PDB entry 1ZMI | X-ray diffraction, 1.15 A resolution | chains A and B

Chain A (and B):
Name: Neutrophil defensin 2
Source organism: Homo sapiens
Notes: chain B of this document is another copy of the same molecule, construct and numbering; everything in this record applies to it too
UniProt: P59666 (DEF3_HUMAN); residues 1-29 here correspond to UniProt positions 66-94 (UniProt number = residue number + 65)
Amino-acid sequence (29 residues; each row starts with the number of its first residue):
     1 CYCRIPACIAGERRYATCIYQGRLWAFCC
Construct notes: engineered mutation Ala16 (Gly81 in P59666)
Modified positions: Ala16 (d-alanine; DAL)
Disulfides: Cys1-Cys29, Cys3-Cys18, Cys8-Cys28

How chain A and chain B interact:
Pairs across the interface (14; chain A residue first):
  Cys1(A) - Cys1(B)  hydrogen bond (backbone-backbone)
  Cys3(A) - Phe27(B)  hydrophobic
  Tyr15(A) - Tyr20(B)
  Ala16(A) - Ile19(B)
  Thr17(A) - Cys18(B)
  Thr17(A) - Ile19(B)  hydrogen bond (backbone-backbone)
  Cys18(A) - Thr17(B)
  Ile19(A) - Ala16(B)
  Ile19(A) - Thr17(B)  hydrogen bond (backbone-backbone)
  Tyr20(A) - Tyr15(B)
  Tyr20(A) - Ala16(B)
  Phe27(A) - Cys3(B)  hydrophobic
  Phe27(A) - Tyr20(B)  hydrophobic
  Phe27(A) - Phe27(B)  hydrophobic
Other interface residues (no listed pair), chain A (10 interface residues in all): Tyr2

Overview:
Chain A and chain B form an interface of 10 and 9 residues respectively; the contacts include 3 hydrogen
bonds. Main-chain hydrogen bonds include Cys1(A)-Cys1(B) and Thr17(A)-Ile19(B).
Both chains are Neutrophil defensin 2 (Homo sapiens). Entry 1ZMI (Crystal structure of human alpha_defensin-2
(variant GLY16->D-ALA), P 32 2 1 space group )) was determined by X-ray diffraction (same publication as 1ZMH
and 1ZMK).
